5M67 - chains A and D of the 4 polymer chains in the assembly; structure by X-ray diffraction, 1.54 A resolution.

# Chain A (and D)
Molecule: Adenosylhomocysteinase
From: Bradyrhizobium elkanii
Notes: EC 3.3.1.1; chain D of this document is another copy of the same molecule, construct and numbering; everything in this record applies to it too
UniProtKB: A0A087WNH6 (A0A087WNH6_BRAEL); residues -5 to 473 here correspond to UniProt positions 1-479 (UniProt number = residue number + 6)
Sequence (479 residues; numbered -5 to 473; the number before each row is that of its first residue; numbers below 1 keep their minus sign (Gly-5 is residue -5)):
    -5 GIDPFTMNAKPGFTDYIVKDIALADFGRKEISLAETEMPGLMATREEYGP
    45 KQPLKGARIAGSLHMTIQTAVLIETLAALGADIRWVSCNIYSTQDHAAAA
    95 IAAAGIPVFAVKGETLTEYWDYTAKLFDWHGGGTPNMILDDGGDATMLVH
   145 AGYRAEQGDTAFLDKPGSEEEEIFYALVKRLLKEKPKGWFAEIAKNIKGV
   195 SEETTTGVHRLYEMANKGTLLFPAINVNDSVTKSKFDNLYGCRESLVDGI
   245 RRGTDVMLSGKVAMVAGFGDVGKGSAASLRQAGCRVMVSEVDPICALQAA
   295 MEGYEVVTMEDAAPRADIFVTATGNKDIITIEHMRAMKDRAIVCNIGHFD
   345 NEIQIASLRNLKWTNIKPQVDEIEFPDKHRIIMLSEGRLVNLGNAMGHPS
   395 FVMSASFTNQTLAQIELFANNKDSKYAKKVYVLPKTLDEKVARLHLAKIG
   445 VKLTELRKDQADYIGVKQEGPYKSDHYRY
Disordered / not traced: -5 to 5 (chain D: -5 to 3)
Ion coordination: Na+: Gln62, Met390, His392
Ligand contacts:
  - adenine (ADE): Leu57, His58, Thr60, Gln62, Thr63, Asn385, Leu386, Met390, Gly391, His392, Met397, Phe401
  - NAD (nicotinamide-adenine-dinucleotide), molecule 1: Thr198, Thr199, Thr200, Lys227, Asp231, Asn232, Cys236, Ala260, Gly261, Phe262, Gly263, Asp264, Val265, Gly266, Ser283, Glu284, Val285, Asp286, Cys289, Ala316, Thr317, Gly318, Asn319, Ile322, Ile340, Gly341, His342, Leu383, Asn385, Leu386, His392
  - NAD, molecule 2: Thr448, Leu450, Gln454, Ile458, Lys467, Tyr471
Curated features (UniProtKB/Swiss-Prot):
  - binding site (NAD(+)): Val259, Lys461
From the paper describing this entry:
  - binding site for adenine: Thr60, Gln62, His392
  - binding site for 2'-deoxyadenosine: His58, Thr60, Gln62, Asp135, Glu197, Thr198, Lys227, Asp231, His342, His392
  - Na+ coordination: Gln62, Met390, His392
  - Na+ coordination through a water molecule: Gln275
  - binding site for NAD: Lys467, Tyr471

# Interface between chain A and chain D
Contacting residue pairs - 13 pairs, chain A then chain D:
  Met251(A) with Met295(D), hydrophobic
  Ser253(A) with Met295(D)
  Gly254(A) with Ala294(D)
  Arg279(A) with Gly297(D), hydrogen bond (side chain-backbone); Tyr298(D), hydrogen bond (side chain-backbone); Glu299(D), salt bridge
  Ala294(A) with Gly254(D)
  Met295(A) with Met251(D), hydrophobic; Ser253(D); Gly254(D)
  Gly297(A) with Arg279(D), hydrogen bond (backbone-side chain)
  Tyr298(A) with Arg279(D)
  Glu299(A) with Arg279(D), salt bridge
Other interface residues (no listed pair), chain A (10 interface residues in all): Gly277
Other interface residues (no listed pair), chain D (10 interface residues in all): Gly277

# Overview
Chain A and chain D each contribute 10 residues to their interface; the contacts include 3 hydrogen bonds and
2 salt bridges. Polar contacts include Arg279(A)-Glu299(D), Arg279(A)-Gly297(D) and Arg279(A)-Tyr298(D). From
the paper: a binding site for 2'-deoxyadenosine at His58(A), Thr60(A) and Gln62(A) among others; a binding
site for adenine at Thr60(A), Gln62(A) and His392(A).
Both chains are Adenosylhomocysteinase (Bradyrhizobium elkanii). Entry 5M67 (Crystal structure of
S-adenosyl-L-homocysteine hydrolase from Bradyrhizobium elkanii in complex with adenine and 2'-deoxyadenosine)
was determined by X-ray diffraction (same publication as 5M5K, 5M65 and 5M66).
